3PVI - chains C and B of the 4 polymer chains in the assembly; structure by X-ray diffraction, 1.59 A resolution.

== Chain C ==
Molecule: 13-nt DNA strand
Sequence (13 nucleotides; numbered 2 to 14; the number before each row is that of its first residue):
     2 TGACCAGCTGGTC

== Chain B ==
Protein: Protein (pvuii endonuclease)
Source organism: Proteus vulgaris
Notes: engineered mutation(s): D34G
UniProtKB: P23657 (T2P2_PROVU); residues 1-157 here = UniProt positions 1-157
Sequence (157 residues; each row starts with the number of its first residue):
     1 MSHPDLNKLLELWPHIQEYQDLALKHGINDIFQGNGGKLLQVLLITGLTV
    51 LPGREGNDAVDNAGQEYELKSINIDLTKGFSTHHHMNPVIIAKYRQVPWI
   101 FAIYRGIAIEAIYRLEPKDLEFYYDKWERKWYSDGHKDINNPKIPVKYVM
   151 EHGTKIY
Disordered / not traced: 1
Sequence notes: variant Gly34 (Asp in P23657)
UniProt features mapped onto this chain:
  - binding site (Mg(2+)): Asp58, Glu68

== Interface between chain C and chain B ==
Residue-residue contacts (25):
  DA7(C) - Lys93(B)  phosphate contact
  DG8(C) - Glu55(B)  sugar contact
  DG8(C) - Gly56(B)  phosphate contact
  DG8(C) - His83(B)  salt bridge to the phosphate
  DG8(C) - Ile90(B)  phosphate contact
  DG8(C) - Lys93(B)  salt bridge to the phosphate
  DC9(C) - Gly56(B)  phosphate contact
  DC9(C) - Asn57(B)  hydrogen bond to the phosphate
  DC9(C) - Glu68(B)  phosphate contact
  DT10(C) - Asn35(B)  hydrogen bond to the phosphate
  DT10(C) - Lys70(B)  phosphate contact
  DT10(C) - Ser71(B)  phosphate contact
  DT10(C) - Ser81(B)  base contact
  DT10(C) - Thr82(B)  base contact
  DT10(C) - His83(B)  base contact
  DT10(C) - His84(B)  base contact
  DT10(C) - Asn141(B)  base contact
  DG11(C) - Leu76(B)  phosphate contact
  DG11(C) - Thr77(B)  phosphate contact
  DG11(C) - Ser81(B)  base contact
  DG11(C) - Asn141(B)  hydrogen bond to the base
  DG11(C) - Lys143(B)  hydrogen bond to the base
  DG12(C) - Leu76(B)  phosphate contact
  DG12(C) - Thr77(B)  hydrogen bond to the phosphate
  DG12(C) - Lys143(B)  hydrogen bond to the base
Also at the interface, not in a pair above, chain B (22 interface residues in all): Gly34, Asp58, Leu69, Asn73, Gly79

== Summary ==
Chain C and chain B form an interface of 6 and 22 residues respectively; the contacts include 6 hydrogen bonds
and 2 salt bridges. Among the polar pairs are DG11(C)-Asn141(B), DG11(C)-Lys143(B) and DG12(C)-Lys143(B).
Curated annotation (UniProt) lists Mg2+-binding residues Asp58(B) and Glu68(B) on chain B.
Here chain C is a 13-nt DNA strand and chain B is Protein (pvuii endonuclease) (Proteus vulgaris). Entry 3PVI
(D34G mutant of pvuii endonuclease complexed with cognate DNA shows that ASP34 is directly involved in ...)
was determined by X-ray diffraction.
